5A2T - chains L and Z of the 26 polymer chains in the assembly; structure by electron microscopy, 5.60 A resolution (low resolution: residue-level contacts below are approximate; hydrogen-bond / salt-bridge calls are withheld).

== Chain L ==
Molecule: Coat protein
From: Bamboo mosaic virus
UniProt: O37178 (O37178_9VIRU); residue numbers follow UniProt; this construct covers 39-242
Sequence (204 residues; each row starts with the number of its first residue):
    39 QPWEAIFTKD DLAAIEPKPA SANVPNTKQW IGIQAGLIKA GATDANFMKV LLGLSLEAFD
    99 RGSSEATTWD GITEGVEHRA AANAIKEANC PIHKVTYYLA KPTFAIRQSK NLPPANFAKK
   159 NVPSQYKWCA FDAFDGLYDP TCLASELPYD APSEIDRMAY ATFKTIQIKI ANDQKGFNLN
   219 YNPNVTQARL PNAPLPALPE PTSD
Reported in the primary citation:
  - binding site for Bamboo mosaic virus (chain Z): Arg99, Lys132, Lys157, Lys213

== Chain Z ==
Molecule: Bamboo mosaic virus
From: Bamboo mosaic virus
Sequence (125 nucleotides; row label = number of the first residue in the row):
    39 UUUUUUUUUU UUUUUUUUUU UUUUUUUUUU UUUUUUUUUU UUUUUUUUUU UUUUUUUUUU
    99 UUUUUUUUUU UUUUUUUUUU UUUUUUUUUU UUUUUUUUUU UUUUUUUUUU UUUUUUUUUU
   159 UUUUU

== How chain L and chain Z interact ==
Contacting residue pairs - 26 pairs, chain L then chain Z:
  Ala60(L) with U49(Z)
  Arg99(L) with U45(Z)
  Ser101(L) with U45(Z)
  Ser102(L) with U45(Z)
  Glu103(L) with U43(Z); U44(Z); U45(Z)
  Pro129(L) with U46(Z); U47(Z)
  His131(L) with U46(Z)
  Lys132(L) with U47(Z); U48(Z); U49(Z)
  Asn154(L) with U45(Z)
  Lys157(L) with U44(Z)
  Lys158(L) with U45(Z)
  Gln163(L) with U87(Z)
  Asp170(L) with U46(Z)
  Gln205(L) with U45(Z); U46(Z)
  Ile208(L) with U44(Z); U45(Z)
  Gln212(L) with U44(Z); U45(Z)
  Lys213(L) with U46(Z); U47(Z)
Interface residues without a listed pair, chain L (21 interface residues in all): Asn61, Asn127, Ile193, Ala209
Interface residues without a listed pair, chain Z (10 interface residues in all): U88, U89

== Overview ==
The interface between chain L and chain Z involves 21 residues on one side and 10 on the other. From the
paper: a binding site for Bamboo mosaic virus (chain Z) at Arg99(L), Lys132(L) and Lys157(L) among others.
Here chain L is Coat protein and chain Z is Bamboo mosaic virus, both from Bamboo mosaic virus. Entry 5A2T
(The Molecular Basis for Flexibility in the Flexible Filamentous Plant Viruses) was determined by electron
microscopy.
